PDB entry 3FT2 | X-ray diffraction, 1.80 A resolution | chains A and P of the 3 polymer chains in the assembly

== Chain A ==
Molecule: HLA class I histocompatibility antigen, A-2 alpha chain
Organism: Homo sapiens
UniProtKB: P01892 (1A02_HUMAN); residues 1-275 here correspond to UniProt positions 25-299 (UniProt number = residue number + 24)
Amino-acid sequence (275 residues; each row starts with the number of its first residue):
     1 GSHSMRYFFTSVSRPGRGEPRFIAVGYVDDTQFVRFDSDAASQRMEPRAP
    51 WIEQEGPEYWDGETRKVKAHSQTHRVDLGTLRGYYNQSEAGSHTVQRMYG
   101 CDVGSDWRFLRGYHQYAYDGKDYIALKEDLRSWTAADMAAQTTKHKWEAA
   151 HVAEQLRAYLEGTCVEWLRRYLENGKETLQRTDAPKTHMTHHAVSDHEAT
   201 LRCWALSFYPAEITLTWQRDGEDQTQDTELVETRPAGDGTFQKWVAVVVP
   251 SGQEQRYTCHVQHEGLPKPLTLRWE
Cystine bridges: Cys101-Cys164, Cys203-Cys259
Differences from the reference sequence: engineered mutation Val245 (Ala269 in P01892)

== Chain P ==
Molecule: citrulline variant HA-1 peptide
Amino-acid sequence (9 residues; numbered 1 to 9; the number before each row is that of its first residue):
     1 VLRDDLLEA
Modified positions: Arg3 (citrulline; CIR)

== How chain A and chain P interact ==
Pairs across the interface (44; chain A residue first):
  Met5(A) with Val1(P)
  Tyr7(A) with Val1(P), hydrogen bond (side chain-backbone); Leu2(P), hydrophobic
  Phe9(A) with Leu2(P), hydrophobic
  Met45(A) with Leu2(P), hydrophobic
  Tyr59(A) with Val1(P), hydrophobic
  Glu63(A) with Val1(P); Leu2(P), hydrogen bond (side chain-backbone)
  Lys66(A) with Val1(P); Leu2(P), hydrogen bond (side chain-backbone); Arg3(P); Asp4(P)
  Val67(A) with Leu2(P)
  His70(A) with Arg3(P); Leu6(P)
  Thr73(A) with Leu6(P), hydrogen bond (side chain-backbone); Leu7(P); Glu8(P)
  His74(A) with Leu6(P)
  Val76(A) with Glu8(P)
  Asp77(A) with Glu8(P); Ala9(P), hydrogen bond (side chain-backbone)
  Thr80(A) with Ala9(P)
  Leu81(A) with Ala9(P), hydrophobic
  Tyr84(A) with Ala9(P), hydrogen bond (side chain-backbone)
  Arg97(A) with Leu6(P)
  Tyr99(A) with Leu2(P); Arg3(P), hydrogen bond (side chain-backbone)
  His114(A) with Arg3(P)
  Thr143(A) with Ala9(P), hydrogen bond (side chain-backbone)
  Lys146(A) with Glu8(P), hydrogen bond (side chain-backbone); Ala9(P), hydrogen bond (side chain-backbone)
  Trp147(A) with Leu7(P); Glu8(P), hydrogen bond (side chain-backbone); Ala9(P), hydrophobic
  Val152(A) with Leu7(P), hydrophobic
  Leu156(A) with Arg3(P)
  Tyr159(A) with Val1(P), hydrogen bond (side chain-backbone); Leu2(P); Arg3(P)
  Leu160(A) with Arg3(P)
  Thr163(A) with Val1(P)
  Trp167(A) with Val1(P)
  Tyr171(A) with Val1(P), hydrogen bond (side chain-backbone)
Interface residues without a listed pair, chain A (32 interface residues in all): Tyr113, Tyr116, Ala150

== Overview ==
32 residues of chain A face 8 of chain P across their interface, with 13 hydrogen bonds. Polar contacts
include Tyr7(A)-Val1(P), Glu63(A)-Leu2(P) and Lys66(A)-Leu2(P).
Chain A is HLA class I histocompatibility antigen, A-2 alpha chain (Homo sapiens) and chain P is citrulline
variant HA-1 peptide; the structure, Crystal Structure of a citrulline peptide variant of the minor
histocompatibility peptide HA-1 in complex with ..., was determined by X-ray diffraction, deposited together
with 3FT3 and 3FT4.
